Entry 1RUC (X-ray diffraction, 3.10 A resolution); this record covers chains 1 and 2 of the 4 polymer chains in the assembly.

# Chain 1
Name: Rhinovirus 14
From: Human rhinovirus 14
UniProt: P03303 (POLG_HRV14); residues 1-289 here correspond to UniProt positions 567-855 (UniProt number = residue number + 566)
Chain sequence (289 residues; row label = number of the first residue in the row):
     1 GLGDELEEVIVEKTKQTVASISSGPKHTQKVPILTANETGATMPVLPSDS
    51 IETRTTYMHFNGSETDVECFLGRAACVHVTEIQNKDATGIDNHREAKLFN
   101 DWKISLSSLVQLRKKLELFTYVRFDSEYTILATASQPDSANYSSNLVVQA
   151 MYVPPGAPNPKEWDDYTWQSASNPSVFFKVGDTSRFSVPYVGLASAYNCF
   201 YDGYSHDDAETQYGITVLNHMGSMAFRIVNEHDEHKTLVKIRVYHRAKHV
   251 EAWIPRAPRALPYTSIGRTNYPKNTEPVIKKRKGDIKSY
Not modelled in the structure: 1-16
Differences from the reference sequence: engineered mutation S105 (Asn672 in P03303)
Small-molecule neighbours: win vi (W35; 5-(5-(4-(4,5-dihydro-2-oxazoly)phenoxy)pentyl)-3-methyl isoxazole): I104, S105, L106, F124, S126, Y128, A150, Y152, P174, S175, V176, F186, V188, V191, Y197, M221, M224

# Chain 2
Name: Rhinovirus 14
From: Human rhinovirus 14
Notes: engineered mutation(s): N(1)105S
UniProt: P03303 (POLG_HRV14); residues 1-262 here correspond to UniProt positions 69-330 (UniProt number = residue number + 68)
Chain sequence (262 residues; row label = number of the first residue in the row):
     1 SPNVEACGYSDRVQQITLGNSTITTQEAANAVVCYAEWPEYLPDVDASDV
    51 NKTSKPDTSVCRFYTLDSKTWTTGSKGWCWKLPDALKDMGVFGQNMFFHS
   101 LGRSGYTVHVQCNATKFHSGCLLVVVIPEHQLASHEGGNVSVKYTFTHPG
   151 ERGIDLSSANEVGGPVKDVLYNMNGTLLGNLLIFPHQFINLRTNNTATIV
   201 IPYINSVPIDSMTRHNNVSLMVIPIAPLTVPTGATPSLPITVTIAPMCTE
   251 FSGIRSKSIVPQ
Not modelled in the structure: 1-7
Differences from the reference sequence: conflict L170 (Ile239 in P03303)

# Interface between chain 1 and chain 2
Residue-residue contacts (106; chain 1 residue first):
  N37(1) - F188(2)
  E38(1) - Q187(2)
  E38(1) - F188(2)  hydrogen bond (backbone-backbone)
  E38(1) - N190(2)
  E38(1) - T193(2)  hydrogen bond
  E38(1) - N194(2)
  T39(1) - A29(2)
  T39(1) - V32(2)
  T39(1) - Q187(2)
  G40(1) - H186(2)
  T120(1) - E129(2)
  Y121(1) - E129(2)  hydrogen bond
  Y121(1) - I204(2)
  Y121(1) - N205(2)
  Y121(1) - S206(2)
  A194(1) - S206(2)
  A194(1) - V207(2)  hydrophobic
  S195(1) - S206(2)  hydrogen bond (backbone-backbone)
  N198(1) - E129(2)
  N198(1) - S206(2)  hydrogen bond
  F200(1) - E129(2)
  F200(1) - Q131(2)
  Y201(1) - E129(2)
  Y201(1) - Q131(2)
  Y201(1) - R214(2)
  Y201(1) - H215(2)
  D202(1) - K81(2)  salt bridge
  D202(1) - E129(2)  hydrogen bond (backbone-side chain)
  D202(1) - H130(2)
  D202(1) - Q131(2)
  D202(1) - H215(2)
  D202(1) - N216(2)  hydrogen bond (backbone-backbone)
  G203(1) - R214(2)
  G203(1) - H215(2)
  Y204(1) - V142(2)  hydrogen bond (side chain-backbone)
  Y204(1) - K143(2)
  Y204(1) - Y144(2)  hydrogen bond (side chain-backbone)
  Y204(1) - T147(2)  hydrogen bond
  Y204(1) - H148(2)
  Y204(1) - R214(2)  hydrogen bond (backbone-backbone)
  S205(1) - R214(2)  hydrogen bond (backbone-side chain)
  H206(1) - R214(2)
  D207(1) - Y144(2)  hydrogen bond
  D207(1) - T213(2)  hydrogen bond
  D207(1) - R214(2)  hydrogen bond (side chain-backbone)
  D207(1) - V260(2)
  D207(1) - P261(2)
  D208(1) - Y144(2)
  D208(1) - P261(2)
  A209(1) - P261(2)
  E210(1) - K143(2)  salt bridge
  Q212(1) - S141(2)
  Y213(1) - H130(2)
  Y213(1) - Q131(2)
  Y213(1) - L132(2)  hydrogen bond (side chain-backbone)
  Y213(1) - S141(2)
  Y213(1) - V142(2)
  Y213(1) - T147(2)
  G214(1) - Q131(2)
  I215(1) - Q131(2)
  I254(1) - Y35(2)
  I254(1) - P128(2)  hydrophobic
  I254(1) - I204(2)  hydrophobic
  P255(1) - I183(2)  hydrophobic
  P255(1) - F184(2)
  R256(1) - P128(2)  hydrogen bond (side chain-backbone)
  R256(1) - E129(2)  hydrogen bond (side chain-backbone)
  R256(1) - I183(2)
  R256(1) - F184(2)
  A257(1) - T176(2)
  A257(1) - N180(2)
  A257(1) - I183(2)
  P258(1) - T176(2)
  P258(1) - N180(2)
  R259(1) - N174(2)  hydrogen bond (side chain-backbone)
  R259(1) - G175(2)
  R259(1) - T176(2)
  A260(1) - G175(2)  hydrogen bond (backbone-backbone)
  A260(1) - L177(2)  hydrophobic
  L261(1) - Y171(2)  hydrophobic
  L261(1) - G175(2)  hydrogen bond (backbone-backbone)
  T264(1) - G138(2)  hydrogen bond (side chain-backbone)
  S265(1) - G138(2)
  S265(1) - N139(2)
  G267(1) - Q131(2)
  R268(1) - Q131(2)
  R268(1) - N139(2)
  T269(1) - Q131(2)  hydrogen bond (side chain-backbone)
  T269(1) - L132(2)  hydrogen bond (side chain-backbone)
  T269(1) - A133(2)  hydrogen bond (side chain-backbone)
  T269(1) - N174(2)
  N270(1) - A133(2)
  N270(1) - S134(2)  hydrogen bond (side chain-backbone)
  N270(1) - G137(2)  hydrogen bond (side chain-backbone)
  N270(1) - G138(2)  hydrogen bond (side chain-backbone)
  N270(1) - N139(2)
  N270(1) - V140(2)  hydrogen bond (side chain-backbone)
  Y271(1) - G137(2)
  Y271(1) - V166(2)
  Y271(1) - D168(2)  hydrogen bond
  Y271(1) - Y171(2)
  Y271(1) - G175(2)
  K273(1) - H135(2)
  K273(1) - E136(2)
  V278(1) - Y171(2)
  I279(1) - L170(2)  hydrophobic
Other interface residues (no listed pair), chain 1 (45 interface residues in all): A196, T211, T275
Other interface residues (no listed pair), chain 2 (54 interface residues in all): N30, I127, M173, I259

# In short
45 residues of chain 1 face 54 of chain 2 across their interface; the contacts include 30 hydrogen bonds and 2
salt bridges. Polar pairs include D202(1)-K81(2), E210(1)-K143(2) and E38(1)-T193(2). Bound to chain 1: win
vi.
Chain 1 is Rhinovirus 14 and chain 2 is Rhinovirus 14, both from Human rhinovirus 14; the structure,
Rhinovirus 14 mutant N1105S complexed with antiviral compound win 52035, was determined by X-ray diffraction
(same publication as 1RUD, 1RUE, 1RUF, 1RUG, 1RUH, 1RUI and 1RUJ).
